PDB entry 8VI2 | electron microscopy, 3.10 A resolution | chains A and B of the 3 polymer chains in the assembly

[Chain A (and B)]
Molecule: Tellurite resistance protein TehA homolog
From: Haemophilus influenzae
Notes: chain B of this document is another copy of the same molecule, construct and numbering; everything in this record applies to it too
UniProt: P44741 (TEHA_HAEIN); residues 1-314 here correspond to UniProt positions 15-328 (UniProt number = residue number + 14)
Amino-acid sequence (314 residues; numbered 1 to 314; the number before each row is that of its first residue):
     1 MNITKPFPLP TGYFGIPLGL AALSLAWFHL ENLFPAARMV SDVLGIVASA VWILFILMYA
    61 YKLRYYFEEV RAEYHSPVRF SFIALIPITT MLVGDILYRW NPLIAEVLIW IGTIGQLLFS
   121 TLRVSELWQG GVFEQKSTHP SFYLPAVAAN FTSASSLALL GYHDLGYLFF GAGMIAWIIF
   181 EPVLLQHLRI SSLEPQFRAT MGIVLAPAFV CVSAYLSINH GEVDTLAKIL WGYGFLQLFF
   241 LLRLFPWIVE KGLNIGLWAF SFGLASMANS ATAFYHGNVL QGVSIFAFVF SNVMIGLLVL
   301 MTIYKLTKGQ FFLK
Not modelled in the structure: 1-5, 314
Curated features (UniProtKB/Swiss-Prot):
  - site: Phe262 (Important for gating)

[Interface between chain A and chain B]
Residue-residue contacts (59; chain A residue first):
  Leu117(A) - Phe239(B)  hydrophobic
  Ser120(A) - Phe240(B)
  Thr121(A) - Phe239(B)
  Thr121(A) - Phe240(B)
  Thr121(A) - Arg243(B)
  Leu122(A) - Arg243(B)
  Val124(A) - Phe240(B)  hydrophobic
  Ser125(A) - Phe240(B)
  Ser125(A) - Arg243(B)
  Ser125(A) - Leu244(B)
  Glu126(A) - Arg243(B)  salt bridge
  Leu127(A) - Leu188(B)
  Leu127(A) - Arg189(B)
  Trp128(A) - Leu188(B)
  Trp128(A) - Arg189(B)
  Trp128(A) - Ser192(B)
  Trp128(A) - Met201(B)  hydrophobic
  Trp128(A) - Gln237(B)
  Trp128(A) - Phe240(B)  hydrophobic
  Trp128(A) - Leu241(B)  hydrophobic
  Trp128(A) - Leu244(B)  hydrophobic
  Gln129(A) - Ser192(B)  hydrogen bond (backbone-side chain)
  Gln129(A) - Leu244(B)
  Gln129(A) - Trp247(B)
  Gly130(A) - Arg189(B)
  Gly130(A) - Ser192(B)
  Gly131(A) - Ile190(B)
  Gly131(A) - Ser192(B)
  Phe133(A) - Arg189(B)
  Phe133(A) - Ile190(B)  hydrophobic
  Glu134(A) - Ile190(B)
  Gln135(A) - Gln186(B)  hydrogen bond
  Gln135(A) - Ile190(B)
  Thr138(A) - Gln186(B)  hydrogen bond
  Phe142(A) - Arg189(B)
  Asp164(A) - Lys228(B)  salt bridge
  Asp164(A) - Leu280(B)
  Tyr167(A) - Lys228(B)
  Leu168(A) - Lys228(B)
  Leu168(A) - Trp231(B)  hydrophobic
  Leu168(A) - Gly232(B)
  Leu168(A) - Leu280(B)  hydrophobic
  Phe170(A) - Ile229(B)  hydrophobic
  Gly171(A) - Ile229(B)
  Ala172(A) - Gly232(B)
  Ala172(A) - Tyr233(B)
  Ile175(A) - Ile229(B)  hydrophobic
  Ile175(A) - Tyr233(B)  hydrophobic
  Ala176(A) - Tyr233(B)
  Ile178(A) - Ile178(B)  hydrophobic
  Ile179(A) - Ile178(B)
  Ile179(A) - Glu181(B)
  Ile179(A) - Pro182(B)
  Ile179(A) - Leu185(B)  hydrophobic
  Ile179(A) - Tyr233(B)
  Phe180(A) - Arg189(B)
  Pro182(A) - Pro182(B)  hydrophobic
  Val183(A) - Pro182(B)
  Val183(A) - Gln186(B)
Other interface residues (no listed pair), chain A (32 interface residues in all): Asn150, Leu165
Other interface residues (no listed pair), chain B (30 interface residues in all): Trp177, Val183, Val204, Thr225, Leu230, Leu236, Val279

[Overview]
32 residues of chain A face 30 of chain B across their interface, with 3 hydrogen bonds and 2 salt bridges.
Among the polar pairs are Glu126(A)-Arg243(B), Asp164(A)-Lys228(B) and Gln129(A)-Ser192(B).
Both chains are Tellurite resistance protein TehA homolog (Haemophilus influenzae). Entry 8VI2 (TehA from
Haemophilus influenzae purified in DDM) was determined by electron microscopy, deposited together with 8VI3,
8VI4 and 8VI5.
